Entry 6MHJ (X-ray diffraction, 3.02 A resolution); this record covers chain A.

Chain A:
Protein: Botulinum neurotoxin type A
Organism: Clostridium botulinum A str. ATCC 19397
Notes: EC 3.4.24.69
UniProt: P0DPI0 (BXA1_CLOBO); residues 547-871 here = UniProt positions 547-871
Amino-acid sequence (327 residues; numbered 545 to 871; the number before each row is that of its first residue):
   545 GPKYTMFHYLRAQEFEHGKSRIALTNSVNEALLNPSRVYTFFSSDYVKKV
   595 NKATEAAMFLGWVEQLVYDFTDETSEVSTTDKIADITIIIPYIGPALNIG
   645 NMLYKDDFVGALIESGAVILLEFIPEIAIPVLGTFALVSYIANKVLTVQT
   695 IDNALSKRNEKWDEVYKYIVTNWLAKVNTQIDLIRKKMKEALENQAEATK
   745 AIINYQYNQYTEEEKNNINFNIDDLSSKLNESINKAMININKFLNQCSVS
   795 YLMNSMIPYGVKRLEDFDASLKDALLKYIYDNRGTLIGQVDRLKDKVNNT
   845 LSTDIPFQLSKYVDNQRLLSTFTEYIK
Disordered / not traced: 545-546, 647-649
Construct notes: expression tag (545-546); engineered mutation Glu-658 (Phe in P0DPI0)
Swiss-Prot annotation at these positions:
  - mutagenesis: Arg-861 to Lys-871 (Reduced toxicity), Leu-862 to Thr-867 (Reduced toxicity)
What the authors report for this chain:
  - contacts within the chain: Asp-629/Ser-794, Phe-585/Tyr-636, Tyr-636/Met-732, Tyr-636/Ile-784
  - conformationally variable residues (order/disorder transition): Leu-647 to Lys-649

In short:
UniProt lists 11 mutagenesis sites. The paper reports conformational variability at Leu-647; contacts within
the chain involving Asp-629, Ser-794 and Tyr-636 among others.
Chain A is Botulinum neurotoxin type A (Clostridium botulinum A str. ATCC 19397); the structure, Structure of
BoNT mutant, was determined by X-ray diffraction.
